Entry 1MNU (X-ray diffraction, 2.50 A resolution); this record covers chains L and H.

# Chain L
Molecule: Protein (IGG2A-kappa antibody MN12H2 (light chain))
Organism: Mus musculus
Notes: fragment: fab fragment; antibody fragment or engineered binder
Amino-acid sequence (219 residues; numbered 1 to 219; the number before each row is that of its first residue):
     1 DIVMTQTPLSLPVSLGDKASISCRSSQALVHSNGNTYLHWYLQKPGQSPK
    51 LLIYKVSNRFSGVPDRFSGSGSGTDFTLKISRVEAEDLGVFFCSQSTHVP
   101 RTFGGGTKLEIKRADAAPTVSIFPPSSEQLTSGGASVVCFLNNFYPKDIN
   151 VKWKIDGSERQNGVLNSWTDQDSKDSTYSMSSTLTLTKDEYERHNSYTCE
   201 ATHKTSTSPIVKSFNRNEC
Disulfides: Cys23-Cys93, Cys139-Cys199
Bound ions: Cd2+ site 1: His98, Glu218; Cd2+ site 2: Asn143 (shared with His172(H) of chain H); Cd2+ site 3: Glu190, His194 (shared with Asp181(H) of chain H)

# Chain H
Molecule: Protein (IGG2A-kappa antibody MN12H2 (heavy chain))
Organism: Mus musculus
Notes: fragment: fab fragment; antibody fragment or engineered binder
Amino-acid sequence (225 residues; row label = number of the first residue in the row):
     1 EVNLQQSGTVLARPGASVRMSCKASGYSFTSYWLHWIKQRPGQGLEWIGG
    51 IYPGNRDTRYTQRFKDKAKLTAVTSANTAYMELSSLTNEDSAVYYCSIIY
   101 FDYADFIMDYWGQGTTVTVSSAKTTAPSVYPLAPVCGDTTGSSVTLGCLV
   151 KGYFPEPVTLTWNSGSLSSGVHTFPAVLQSDLYTLSSSVTVTSSTWPSQS
   201 ITCNVAHPASSTKVDKKIEPRGPTI
Not modelled in the structure: 223-225
Disulfides: Cys22-Cys96, Cys148-Cys203
Bound ions: Cd2+ site 1: His172 (shared with Asn143(L) of chain L); Cd2+ site 2: Asp181 (shared with Glu190(L), His194(L) of chain L)

# How chain L and chain H interact
Residue-residue contacts (69):
  Asp1(L) - Arg63(H)  salt bridge
  Asn35(L) - Asp102(H)  hydrogen bond
  Tyr37(L) - Asp102(H)  hydrogen bond
  His39(L) - Phe101(H)
  Tyr41(L) - Ile99(H)
  Tyr41(L) - Phe101(H)
  Tyr41(L) - Asp109(H)  hydrogen bond
  Tyr41(L) - Trp111(H)
  Gln43(L) - Gln39(H)  hydrogen bond
  Gln43(L) - Tyr95(H)  hydrogen bond
  Gln47(L) - Tyr95(H)
  Ser48(L) - Tyr95(H)
  Ser48(L) - Trp111(H)
  Ser48(L) - Gly112(H)  hydrogen bond (side chain-backbone)
  Ser48(L) - Gln113(H)
  Pro49(L) - Tyr95(H)
  Pro49(L) - Trp111(H)
  Leu51(L) - Phe101(H)  hydrophobic
  Leu51(L) - Asp109(H)
  Tyr54(L) - Phe101(H)  hydrophobic
  Tyr54(L) - Ile107(H)
  Lys55(L) - Phe101(H)  hydrogen bond (side chain-backbone)
  Lys55(L) - Asp102(H)  salt bridge
  Phe60(L) - Ile107(H)
  Phe60(L) - Asp109(H)
  Phe60(L) - Tyr110(H)
  Phe92(L) - Leu45(H)  hydrophobic
  Pro100(L) - Trp47(H)  hydrophobic
  Pro100(L) - Thr61(H)
  Arg101(L) - His35(H)  hydrogen bond
  Arg101(L) - Trp47(H)
  Arg101(L) - Ile99(H)
  Phe103(L) - Leu45(H)  hydrophobic
  Ser121(L) - Thr145(H)
  Ile122(L) - Val135(H)
  Phe123(L) - Leu132(H)
  Phe123(L) - Ala133(H)
  Phe123(L) - Pro134(H)
  Phe123(L) - Thr145(H)
  Ser126(L) - Tyr130(H)
  Ser126(L) - Pro131(H)
  Glu128(L) - Tyr130(H)
  Glu128(L) - Pro131(H)
  Glu128(L) - Lys216(H)  salt bridge
  Gln129(L) - Tyr130(H)
  Gln129(L) - Lys151(H)
  Ser132(L) - Tyr130(H)
  Ser136(L) - Leu149(H)
  Ser136(L) - Lys151(H)
  Phe140(L) - Phe174(H)  hydrophobic
  Phe140(L) - Ser187(H)
  Phe140(L) - Ser188(H)
  Asn142(L) - His172(H)
  Asn142(L) - Ser188(H)
  Asn143(L) - His172(H)
  Leu165(L) - Val177(H)  hydrophobic
  Asn166(L) - Val177(H)
  Ser167(L) - Phe174(H)
  Ser167(L) - Pro175(H)  hydrogen bond (side chain-backbone)
  Trp168(L) - Pro175(H)
  Thr169(L) - Phe174(H)
  Asp172(L) - His172(H)
  Ser179(L) - His172(H)  hydrogen bond
  Ser179(L) - Phe174(H)
  Met180(L) - Phe174(H)  hydrophobic
  Ser181(L) - Phe174(H)
  Phe214(L) - Val135(H)  hydrophobic
  Cys219(L) - Val135(H)  hydrophobic
  Cys219(L) - Cys136(H)  disulfide
Interface residues without a listed pair, chain L (44 interface residues in all): Val99, Pro124, Val138, Thr185, Glu218
Interface residues without a listed pair, chain H (40 interface residues in all): Gly44, Gly114, Leu146, Gly147, Thr173, Leu178, Ser186
Inter-chain disulfides: Cys219(L)-Cys136(H)

# Overview
44 residues of chain L face 40 of chain H across their interface, with 1 disulfide bond, 10 hydrogen bonds and
3 salt bridges. Polar pairs include Asp1(L)-Arg63(H), Lys55(L)-Asp102(H) and Glu128(L)-Lys216(H). The Cd2+
site 1 is built by His98(L) and Glu218(L).
Here chain L is Protein (IGG2A-kappa antibody MN12H2 (light chain)) and chain H is Protein (IGG2A-kappa
antibody MN12H2 (heavy chain)), both from Mus musculus. Entry 1MNU (Unliganded bactericidal antibody against
neisseria meningitidis) was determined by X-ray diffraction.
